PDB entry 4AQ7 | X-ray diffraction, 2.50 A resolution | chains A and B

[Chain A]
Molecule: Leucine--tRNA ligase
From: Escherichia coli
Notes: EC 6.1.1.4
UniProtKB: P07813 (SYL_ECOLI); residue numbers follow UniProt; this construct covers 1-860
Amino-acid sequence (880 residues; numbered -19 to 860; the number before each row is that of its first residue; numbers below 1 keep their minus sign (Met-19 is residue -19)):
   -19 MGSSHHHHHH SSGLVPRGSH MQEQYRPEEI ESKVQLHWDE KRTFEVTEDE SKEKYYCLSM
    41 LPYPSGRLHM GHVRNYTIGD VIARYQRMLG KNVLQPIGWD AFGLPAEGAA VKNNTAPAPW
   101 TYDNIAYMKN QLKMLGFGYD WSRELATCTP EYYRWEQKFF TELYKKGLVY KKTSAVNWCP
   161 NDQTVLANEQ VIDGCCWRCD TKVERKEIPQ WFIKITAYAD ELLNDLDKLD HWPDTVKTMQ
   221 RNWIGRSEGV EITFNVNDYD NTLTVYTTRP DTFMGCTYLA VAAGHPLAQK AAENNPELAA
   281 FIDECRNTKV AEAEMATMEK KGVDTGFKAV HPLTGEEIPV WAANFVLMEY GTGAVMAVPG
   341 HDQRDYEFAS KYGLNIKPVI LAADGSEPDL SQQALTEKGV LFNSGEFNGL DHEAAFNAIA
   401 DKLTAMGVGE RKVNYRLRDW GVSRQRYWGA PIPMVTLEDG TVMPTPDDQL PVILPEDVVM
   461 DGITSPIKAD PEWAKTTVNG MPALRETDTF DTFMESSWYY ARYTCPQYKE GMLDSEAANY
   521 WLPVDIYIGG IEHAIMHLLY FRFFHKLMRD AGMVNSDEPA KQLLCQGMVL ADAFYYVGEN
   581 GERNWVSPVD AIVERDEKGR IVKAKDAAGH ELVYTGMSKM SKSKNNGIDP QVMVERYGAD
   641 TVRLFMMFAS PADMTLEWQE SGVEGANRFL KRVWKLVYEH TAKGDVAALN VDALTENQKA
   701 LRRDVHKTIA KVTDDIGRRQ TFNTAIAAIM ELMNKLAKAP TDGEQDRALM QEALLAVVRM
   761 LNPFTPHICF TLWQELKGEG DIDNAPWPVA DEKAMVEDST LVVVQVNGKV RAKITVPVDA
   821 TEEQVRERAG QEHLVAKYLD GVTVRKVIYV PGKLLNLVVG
Not modelled in the structure: -19 to 0
Sequence notes: expression tag (-19 to 0)
Metal / ion sites: Zn2+: Cys159, Cys179
Ligand contacts: leucine / LMS: Met40, Leu41, Pro42, Tyr43, His49, Gly51, His52, Asn55, Tyr56, Asp80, Phe493, Ser496, Tyr499, Tyr527, Gly529, Gly530, Glu532, His533, His537, Gln566, Gly567, Met568, Val569, Lys619, Met620
UniProt features mapped onto this chain:
  - motif: Pro42 to His52 ('HIGH' region), Lys619 to Ser623 ('KMSKS' region)
  - binding site (ATP): Lys622
Reported in the primary citation:
  - conformationally variable residues (loop rearrangement, order/disorder transition, side-chain flip): Tyr43, Arg286 to Met298, Glu532, Met568, Lys619 to Ser623
  - binding site for E. coli TRNALEU uaa isoacceptor (chain B): Asn168, Glu169, Gln190, Trp223, Glu292, Arg416 to Gly429, Lys711, Asp714, Asp715, Arg718, Arg719
  - contacts within the chain: Glu292-Arg416 (salt bridge)
  - binding site for the ligand LMS: Glu532, Met568, Val569, Met620
  - mutagenesis - E532Q: decreased catalytic activity
  - catalytic residues: Glu532 (proposed by the authors, not directly observed)
  - specificity-determining residues: Lys711

[Chain B]
Molecule: E. coli TRNALEU uaa isoacceptor
Sequence (87 nucleotides; numbered 1 to 76 plus 11 insertion-coded residues; the number before each row is that of its first residue; a row labelled like 47A-47J holds insertion residues (47A, then the next letters in order)):
     1 GCCCGGAUGG UGGAAUCGGU
   20A A
    21 GACACAAGGG AUUUAAAAUC CCUCGGC
47A-47J GUUCGCGCUG
    48 UGCGGGUUCA AGUCCCGCUC CGGGUACCA
Not modelled in the structure: 33-38, 47B-47C
Metal / ion sites: Mg2+: U8, G9

[Chain A / chain B interface]
Residue-residue contacts (103; chain A residue first):
  Tyr43(A) - A76(B)  phosphate contact
  Asp80(A) - A76(B)  phosphate contact
  Gly83(A) - A76(B)  phosphate contact
  Leu84(A) - C75(B)  phosphate contact
  Leu84(A) - A76(B)  hydrogen bond to the phosphate
  Val156(A) - C74(B)  base contact
  Val165(A) - C74(B)  base contact
  Ala167(A) - C74(B)  sugar contact
  Ala167(A) - C75(B)  sugar contact
  Asn168(A) - C74(B)  hydrogen bond to the sugar
  Asn168(A) - C75(B)  phosphate contact
  Glu169(A) - C75(B)  hydrogen bond to the phosphate
  Gln190(A) - C74(B)  hydrogen bond to the base
  Thr215(A) - C4(B)  sugar contact
  Thr215(A) - G5(B)  phosphate contact
  Thr218(A) - C4(B)  sugar contact
  Met219(A) - C4(B)  sugar contact
  Met219(A) - G70(B)  base contact
  Asn222(A) - C3(B)  hydrogen bond to the sugar
  Trp223(A) - U72(B)  sugar contact
  Trp223(A) - A73(B)  base contact
  Ala291(A) - A73(B)  phosphate contact
  Glu292(A) - G1(B)  base contact
  Glu292(A) - U72(B)  hydrogen bond to the sugar
  Glu292(A) - A73(B)  hydrogen bond to the phosphate
  Ala293(A) - U72(B)  base contact
  Ala296(A) - G1(B)  base contact
  Arg416(A) - A73(B)  hydrogen bond to the base
  Leu417(A) - A73(B)  base contact
  Arg418(A) - A73(B)  hydrogen bond to the sugar
  Gly421(A) - C74(B)  phosphate contact
  Ser423(A) - C74(B)  base contact
  Arg424(A) - C74(B)  salt bridge to the phosphate
  Gln425(A) - C74(B)  hydrogen bond to the base
  Arg426(A) - C74(B)  hydrogen bond to the base
  Arg426(A) - A76(B)  salt bridge to the phosphate
  Phe493(A) - A76(B)  base contact
  Glu532(A) - G70(B)  sugar contact
  Glu532(A) - G71(B)  sugar contact
  Glu532(A) - A76(B)  base contact
  His533(A) - A76(B)  base contact
  Met536(A) - A73(B)  sugar contact
  Leu570(A) - G69(B)  sugar contact
  Met617(A) - G69(B)  phosphate contact
  Ser618(A) - G69(B)  phosphate contact
  Ser618(A) - G70(B)  phosphate contact
  Lys619(A) - G70(B)  hydrogen bond to the phosphate
  Lys619(A) - G71(B)  salt bridge to the phosphate
  Lys619(A) - C75(B)  hydrogen bond to the base
  Lys619(A) - A76(B)  base contact
  Phe648(A) - G12(B)  base contact
  Phe648(A) - C23(B)  base contact
  Phe648(A) - A24(B)  sugar contact
  Ala649(A) - G12(B)  hydrogen bond to the sugar
  Ala649(A) - G13(B)  sugar contact
  Ser650(A) - G13(B)  hydrogen bond to the phosphate
  Pro651(A) - G13(B)  phosphate contact
  Pro651(A) - A14(B)  phosphate contact
  Met654(A) - G13(B)  sugar contact
  Met654(A) - A14(B)  phosphate contact
  Gln659(A) - U11(B)  hydrogen bond to the sugar
  Gln659(A) - G12(B)  sugar contact
  Ser661(A) - C25(B)  sugar contact
  Gly662(A) - C25(B)  hydrogen bond to the sugar
  Gly665(A) - A24(B)  phosphate contact
  Gly665(A) - C25(B)  sugar contact
  Arg668(A) - C25(B)  salt bridge to the phosphate
  Arg668(A) - A26(B)  salt bridge to the phosphate
  Arg668(A) - U39(B)  phosphate contact
  Arg672(A) - A24(B)  salt bridge to the phosphate
  Lys711(A) - U16(B)  hydrogen bond to the base
  Asp714(A) - U16(B)  base contact
  Arg718(A) - U16(B)  hydrogen bond to the base
  Arg719(A) - A15(B)  salt bridge to the phosphate
  Arg719(A) - U16(B)  hydrogen bond to the sugar
  Asn723(A) - G13(B)  hydrogen bond to the phosphate
  Asn723(A) - A14(B)  hydrogen bond to the phosphate
  Thr724(A) - A14(B)  phosphate contact
  Thr724(A) - A15(B)  phosphate contact
  Ala727(A) - A22(B)  base contact
  Ala727(A) - C23(B)  sugar contact
  Met730(A) - C23(B)  hydrogen bond to the sugar
  Met730(A) - A24(B)  phosphate contact
  Glu731(A) - A22(B)  hydrogen bond to the sugar
  Glu731(A) - C23(B)  sugar contact
  Asn734(A) - C23(B)  phosphate contact
  Asn734(A) - A24(B)  hydrogen bond to the phosphate
  Val803(A) - U20(B)  sugar contact
  Gln805(A) - G19(B)  base contact
  Lys809(A) - U47I(B)  salt bridge to the phosphate
  Val810(A) - U20(B)  sugar contact
  Arg811(A) - C47H(B)  salt bridge to the phosphate
  Lys813(A) - U20(B)  hydrogen bond to the base
  Lys837(A) - C47F(B)  hydrogen bond to the phosphate
  Lys837(A) - G47G(B)  salt bridge to the phosphate
  Tyr838(A) - G47G(B)  hydrogen bond to the phosphate
  Tyr838(A) - C47H(B)  phosphate contact
  Lys846(A) - C56(B)  salt bridge to the phosphate
  Ile848(A) - C56(B)  base contact
  Val850(A) - G19(B)  base contact
  Leu854(A) - G19(B)  base contact
  Asn856(A) - C56(B)  hydrogen bond to the base
  Val858(A) - C56(B)  sugar contact
Also at the interface, not in a pair above, chain A (87 interface residues in all): Pro85, Asn157, Leu166, Thr492, Ile531, Ile535, Met568, Gly616, Thr655, Leu656, Glu664, Asp715, Leu801, Asn807, Gly808, His833, Leu834
Also at the interface, not in a pair above, chain B (34 interface residues in all): A20A, C40, A57

[In short]
The interface between chain A and chain B involves 87 residues on one side and 34 on the other; the contacts
include 29 hydrogen bonds and 11 salt bridges. Among the polar pairs are Gln190(A)-C74(B), Arg416(A)-A73(B)
and Gln425(A)-C74(B). The paper reports the catalytic residue Glu532(A); E532Q of chain A reduces catalytic
activity.
Chain A is Leucine--tRNA ligase (Escherichia coli) and chain B is E. coli TRNALEU uaa isoacceptor; the
structure, Ternary complex of E. coli leucyl-tRNA synthetase, tRNA(leu) and leucyl-adenylate analogue in the
aminoacylation conformation, was determined by X-ray diffraction together with 4ARC, 4ARI and 4AS1 from the
same study.
